Entry 5WDY (X-ray diffraction, 2.46 A resolution); this record covers chain A.

Chain A:
Protein: Serine/threonine-protein kinase WNK1
Source organism: Homo sapiens
Notes: EC 2.7.11.1
UniProtKB: Q9H4A3 (WNK1_HUMAN), isoform Q9H4A3-2; residue numbers follow UniProt; this construct covers 206-483
Sequence (279 residues; each row starts with the number of its first residue):
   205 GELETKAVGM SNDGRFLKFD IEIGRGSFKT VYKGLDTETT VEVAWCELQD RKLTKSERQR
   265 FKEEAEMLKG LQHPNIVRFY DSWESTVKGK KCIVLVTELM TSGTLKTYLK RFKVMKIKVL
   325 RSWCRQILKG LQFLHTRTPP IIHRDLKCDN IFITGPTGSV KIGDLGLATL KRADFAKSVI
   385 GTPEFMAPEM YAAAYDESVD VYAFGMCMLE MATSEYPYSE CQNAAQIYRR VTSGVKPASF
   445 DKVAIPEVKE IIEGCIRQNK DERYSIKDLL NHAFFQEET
Disordered / not traced: 205-207, 291-295, 378-386, 482-483
Sequence notes: expression tag (205); engineered mutation Asp-378 (Ser in Q9H4A3), Ala-396 (Glu in Q9H4A3), Ala-397 (Glu in Q9H4A3), Ala-398 (Lys in Q9H4A3)
Bound ions: Mn2+: Asn-354, Asp-368 (together with AMP-PNP)
Residues lining bound ligands:
  - A6S (1-cyclohexyl-N-({6-fluoro-1-[2-(3-methoxyphenyl)pyridin-4-yl]-1H-indol-3-yl}methyl)methanamine): Leu-252, Phe-265, Glu-268, Ala-269, Leu-272, Ile-280, Val-281, Phe-283, Ser-286, Leu-299, Thr-301, Ile-345, Gly-367, Asp-368, Leu-369, Gly-370, Ala-372, Thr-373, Leu-374
  - AMP-PNP (ANP; phosphoaminophosphonic acid-adenylate ester): Ile-227, Gly-228, Arg-229, Gly-230, Ser-231, Phe-232, Lys-233, Val-235, Ala-248, Thr-301, Glu-302, Leu-303, Met-304, Thr-308, Lys-351, Asp-353, Phe-356, Asp-368
Curated features (UniProtKB/Swiss-Prot):
  - active site: Asp-368 (Proton acceptor)
  - binding site (ATP): Ser-231, Thr-301 to Met-304, Lys-351
  - binding site (chloride): Phe-283, Leu-299, Leu-369, Leu-371
  - modified residue: Ser-382 (Phosphoserine)
  - natural variant: Glu-419 (E419Q: In a breast pleomorphic lobular carcinoma sample)
  - mutagenesis: Lys-233 (K233M: Abolished serine/threonine-protein kinase activity. Does not affect ability to activate SGK1), Val-318 (V318E: Does not affect ability to phosphorylate OXSR1/OSR1), Asp-368 (D368A: Abolished serine/threonine-protein kinase activity), Ser-382 (S382A: Decreased autophosphorylation, preventing activation of the serine/threonine-protein kinase activity)

Summary:
Ligands of chain A: AMP-PNP and compound A6S. Asn-354 and Asp-368 form the Mn2+ site. From UniProt:
active-site residue Asp-368, 6 ATP-binding residues, 4 chloride-binding residues and 4 mutagenesis sites.
Chain A is Serine/threonine-protein kinase WNK1 (Homo sapiens); the structure, Crystal structure of WNK1 in
complex with 1-cyclohexyl-N-({6-fluoro-1-[2-(3-methoxyphenyl)pyridin-4-yl]-1H-indol-3-yl}methyl)methanamine
(compound 6), was determined by X-ray diffraction (same publication as 5WE8).
